PDB entry 1Z7S | X-ray diffraction, 3.20 A resolution | chains 1 and 3 of the 4 polymer chains in the assembly

== Chain 1 ==
Molecule: Human COXSACKIEVIRUS A21
From: Human coxsackievirus A21
Notes: fragment: Viral Protein 1
UniProtKB: Q71LY2 (Q71LY2_9ENTO); residues 1-298 here correspond to UniProt positions 582-879 (UniProt number = residue number + 581)
Amino-acid sequence (298 residues; numbered 1 to 298; the number before each row is that of its first residue):
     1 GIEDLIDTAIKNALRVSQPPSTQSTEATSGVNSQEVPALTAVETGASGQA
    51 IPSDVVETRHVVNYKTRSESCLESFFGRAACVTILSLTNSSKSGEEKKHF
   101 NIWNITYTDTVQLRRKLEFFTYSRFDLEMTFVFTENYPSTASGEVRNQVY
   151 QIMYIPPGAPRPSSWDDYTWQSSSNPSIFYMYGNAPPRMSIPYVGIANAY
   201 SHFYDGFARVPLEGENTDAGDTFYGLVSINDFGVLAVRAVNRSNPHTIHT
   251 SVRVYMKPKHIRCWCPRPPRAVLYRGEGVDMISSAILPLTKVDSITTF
Not modelled in the structure: 1-15
Ion coordination: Ca2+: S21, S24

== Chain 3 ==
Molecule: Human coxsackievirus A21
From: Human coxsackievirus A21
Notes: fragment: Viral Protein 3
UniProtKB: Q71LY2 (Q71LY2_9ENTO); residues 1-240 here correspond to UniProt positions 342-581 (UniProt number = residue number + 341)
Amino-acid sequence (240 residues; row label = number of the first residue in the row):
     1 GLPTMNTPGSNQFLTSDDFQSPCALPNFDVTPPIHIPGEVKNMMELAEID
    51 TLIPMNAVDGKVNTMEMYQIPLNDNLSKAPIFCLSLSPASDKRLSHTMLG
   101 EILNYYTHWTGSIRFTFLFCGSMMATGKLLLSYSPPGAKPPTNRKDAMLG
   151 THIIWDLGLQSSCSMVAPWISNTVYRRCARDDFTEGGFITCFYQTRIVVP
   201 ASTPTSMFMLGFVSACPDFSVRLLKDTPHISQSKLIGRTQ
Not modelled in the structure: 240

== Chain 1 / chain 3 interface ==
Pairs across the interface (184; chain 1 residue first):
  T22(1) - P217(3)
  T22(1) - D218(3)
  T22(1) - F219(3)
  Q23(1) - P217(3)  hydrogen bond (backbone-backbone)
  Q23(1) - D218(3)
  A38(1) - I153(3)  hydrophobic
  A38(1) - C163(3)
  A38(1) - S164(3)  hydrogen bond (backbone-backbone)
  L39(1) - Q160(3)
  L39(1) - S162(3)
  L39(1) - C163(3)  hydrophobic
  T40(1) - Q160(3)
  T40(1) - S161(3)  hydrogen bond (backbone-backbone)
  T40(1) - S162(3)  hydrogen bond (backbone-backbone)
  A41(1) - S161(3)
  A41(1) - S162(3)
  V42(1) - L118(3)  hydrophobic
  V42(1) - S162(3)  hydrogen bond (backbone-side chain)
  E43(1) - L118(3)
  E43(1) - S161(3)  hydrogen bond
  E43(1) - S162(3)
  S47(1) - I49(3)
  S47(1) - D50(3)  hydrogen bond (side chain-backbone)
  G48(1) - D50(3)  hydrogen bond (backbone-side chain)
  G48(1) - R114(3)  hydrogen bond (backbone-side chain)
  G48(1) - T116(3)
  Q49(1) - R114(3)  hydrogen bond (backbone-side chain)
  A50(1) - R114(3)  hydrogen bond (backbone-side chain)
  A50(1) - C216(3)
  P52(1) - S112(3)
  P52(1) - V166(3)
  V56(1) - T151(3)
  N63(1) - D218(3)
  K65(1) - T110(3)
  K65(1) - Y175(3)
  R67(1) - N42(3)  hydrogen bond (backbone-side chain)
  R67(1) - M44(3)
  R67(1) - E48(3)  salt bridge
  R67(1) - C216(3)  hydrogen bond (side chain-backbone)
  R67(1) - P217(3)
  R67(1) - F219(3)  hydrogen bond (side chain-backbone)
  E69(1) - Y106(3)  hydrogen bond (backbone-side chain)
  E69(1) - R222(3)
  E69(1) - L223(3)  hydrogen bond (side chain-backbone)
  E69(1) - L224(3)
  S70(1) - N42(3)  hydrogen bond (backbone-side chain)
  S70(1) - M43(3)  hydrogen bond (backbone-backbone)
  S70(1) - M44(3)
  S70(1) - Y106(3)
  S70(1) - V221(3)
  C71(1) - K41(3)
  C71(1) - N42(3)
  L72(1) - V40(3)
  L72(1) - K41(3)  hydrogen bond (backbone-backbone)
  L72(1) - M43(3)  hydrophobic
  F75(1) - M43(3)  hydrophobic
  F75(1) - Y105(3)  hydrophobic
  F75(1) - Y106(3)
  F75(1) - L224(3)
  R78(1) - T15(3)
  R78(1) - S16(3)
  R78(1) - L224(3)
  A79(1) - F13(3)  hydrophobic
  A79(1) - T15(3)  hydrogen bond (backbone-backbone)
  I84(1) - L235(3)  hydrophobic
  S86(1) - R238(3)  hydrogen bond (backbone-side chain)
  S86(1) - T239(3)
  L87(1) - R238(3)
  T88(1) - R238(3)
  K97(1) - R238(3)
  K98(1) - R238(3)  hydrogen bond (backbone-side chain)
  K98(1) - T239(3)  hydrogen bond (side chain-backbone)
  F100(1) - R238(3)
  N101(1) - R238(3)
  D109(1) - Q232(3)  hydrogen bond (backbone-side chain)
  T110(1) - Q232(3)
  V111(1) - S231(3)
  V111(1) - Q232(3)
  Q112(1) - D226(3)  hydrogen bond
  R115(1) - E101(3)  salt bridge
  R115(1) - Y105(3)
  R115(1) - T227(3)
  K116(1) - Y105(3)
  K116(1) - L224(3)
  F119(1) - M98(3)  hydrophobic
  F119(1) - Y105(3)  hydrophobic
  F120(1) - M43(3)  hydrophobic
  F120(1) - L46(3)  hydrophobic
  R124(1) - V30(3)
  R124(1) - T31(3)  hydrogen bond (side chain-backbone)
  R124(1) - P32(3)
  R124(1) - P33(3)
  E128(1) - D17(3)
  E128(1) - F19(3)
  E128(1) - S21(3)
  T130(1) - F13(3)
  V132(1) - F13(3)  hydrophobic
  P176(1) - A24(3)
  A185(1) - N11(3)
  P186(1) - N11(3)
  P186(1) - F13(3)  hydrophobic
  R188(1) - D17(3)  salt bridge
  R188(1) - S21(3)
  M189(1) - P22(3)
  M189(1) - A24(3)  hydrophobic
  S190(1) - S21(3)  hydrogen bond
  S190(1) - P22(3)  hydrogen bond (backbone-backbone)
  S190(1) - C23(3)
  S190(1) - A24(3)  hydrogen bond (backbone-backbone)
  P192(1) - C23(3)  hydrophobic
  P192(1) - L25(3)
  P192(1) - F28(3)  hydrophobic
  Y193(1) - F28(3)
  Y193(1) - T31(3)
  V194(1) - L25(3)  hydrophobic
  V194(1) - F28(3)  hydrophobic
  G195(1) - T31(3)  hydrogen bond (backbone-side chain)
  A197(1) - T31(3)
  N198(1) - T31(3)
  N198(1) - P32(3)  hydrogen bond (side chain-backbone)
  N198(1) - I34(3)
  A199(1) - I36(3)  hydrophobic
  Y255(1) - F13(3)  hydrophobic
  K257(1) - D17(3)  salt bridge
  K259(1) - S21(3)  hydrogen bond
  R262(1) - E39(3)  salt bridge
  C263(1) - E39(3)
  C263(1) - V40(3)  hydrogen bond (backbone-backbone)
  W264(1) - I36(3)  hydrogen bond (side chain-backbone)
  W264(1) - P37(3)
  W264(1) - G38(3)
  W264(1) - E39(3)
  C265(1) - P37(3)
  C265(1) - G38(3)  hydrogen bond (backbone-backbone)
  P266(1) - V40(3)  hydrophobic
  P266(1) - L46(3)  hydrophobic
  R267(1) - M98(3)
  P268(1) - M98(3)  hydrophobic
  P269(1) - M98(3)
  P269(1) - E101(3)
  V272(1) - I230(3)
  L273(1) - S231(3)
  L287(1) - N63(3)
  P288(1) - N63(3)
  P288(1) - H96(3)
  L289(1) - P54(3)  hydrophobic
  L289(1) - V62(3)  hydrophobic
  L289(1) - N63(3)  hydrogen bond (backbone-side chain)
  L289(1) - M67(3)  hydrophobic
  L289(1) - K92(3)
  L289(1) - H96(3)
  T290(1) - A57(3)
  T290(1) - V62(3)
  T290(1) - K92(3)
  K291(1) - A57(3)
  K291(1) - D59(3)  salt bridge
  K291(1) - V62(3)
  K291(1) - K92(3)  hydrogen bond (backbone-side chain)
  V292(1) - A57(3)  hydrogen bond (backbone-backbone)
  V292(1) - V58(3)
  V292(1) - K92(3)
  D293(1) - V58(3)
  I295(1) - M55(3)
  I295(1) - N56(3)
  I295(1) - V58(3)
  I295(1) - P71(3)
  I295(1) - I81(3)
  I295(1) - F82(3)
  I295(1) - C83(3)  hydrogen bond (backbone-backbone)
  I295(1) - R93(3)  hydrogen bond (backbone-side chain)
  T296(1) - P80(3)
  T296(1) - C83(3)
  T297(1) - C83(3)
  T297(1) - R93(3)  hydrogen bond (backbone-side chain)
  F298(1) - C83(3)  hydrophobic
  F298(1) - L84(3)
  F298(1) - S85(3)
  F298(1) - D91(3)
  F298(1) - R93(3)
  F298(1) - P140(3)  hydrophobic
  F298(1) - P141(3)
  F298(1) - F188(3)  hydrophobic
  F298(1) - I189(3)
  F298(1) - T190(3)
Also at the interface, not in a pair above, chain 1 (91 interface residues in all): I51, V55, T66, S74, G77, I191, I196, R270, I286, S294
Also at the interface, not in a pair above, chain 3 (99 interface residues in all): D18, I70, I102, W155, P168, V174, F212, S214, S220, H229

== Overview ==
Chain 1 and chain 3 form an interface of 91 and 99 residues respectively; the contacts include 41 hydrogen
bonds and 6 salt bridges. Polar contacts include R67(1)-E48(3), R115(1)-E101(3) and R188(1)-D17(3). The Ca2+
site is built by S21(1) and S24(1).
Here chain 1 is Human COXSACKIEVIRUS A21 and chain 3 is Human coxsackievirus A21, both from Human
coxsackievirus A21. Entry 1Z7S (The crystal structure of coxsackievirus A21) was determined by X-ray
diffraction (same publication as 1Z7Z).
